Entry 8JLB (electron microscopy, 2.36 A resolution); this record covers chains A and J of the 10 polymer chains in the assembly.

== Chain A ==
Protein: Histone H3.2
Organism: Homo sapiens
UniProtKB: Q71DI3 (H32_HUMAN); residues 1-135 here correspond to UniProt positions 2-136 (UniProt number = residue number + 1)
Sequence (135 residues; row label = number of the first residue in the row):
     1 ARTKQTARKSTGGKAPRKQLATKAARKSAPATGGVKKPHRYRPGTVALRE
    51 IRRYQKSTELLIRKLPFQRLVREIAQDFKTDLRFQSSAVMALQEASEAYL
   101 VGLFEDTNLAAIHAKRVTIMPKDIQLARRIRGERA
Not modelled in the structure: 1-38, 134-135
Differences from the reference sequence: engineered mutation Ala110 (Cys111 in Q71DI3)

== Chain J ==
Molecule: 145-nt DNA strand
Organism: synthetic construct
Sequence (145 nucleotides; each row starts with the number of its first residue; numbers below 1 keep their minus sign (DA-72 is residue -72)):
   -72 ATCGATGTATATATCTGACACGTGCCTGGAGACTAGGGAGTAATCCCCTT
   -22 GGCGGTTAAAACGCGGGGGACAGCGCGTACGTGCGTTTAAGCGGTGCTAG
    28 AGCTGTCTACGACCAATTGAGCGGCCTCGGCACCGGGATTCTGAT

== Interface between chain A and chain J ==
Residue-residue contacts (24):
  Arg40(A) with DG8(J), base contact; DT9(J), hydrogen bond to the base; DG10(J), sugar contact
  Tyr41(A) with DT-67(J), hydrogen bond to the sugar; DT9(J), sugar contact; DG10(J), hydrogen bond to the phosphate
  Pro43(A) with DG8(J), phosphate contact; DT9(J), phosphate contact
  Gly44(A) with DG8(J), phosphate contact; DT9(J), hydrogen bond to the phosphate
  Thr45(A) with DT9(J), phosphate contact
  Val46(A) with DT9(J), hydrogen bond to the phosphate; DG10(J), phosphate contact
  Ala47(A) with DT9(J), hydrogen bond to the phosphate
  Arg49(A) with DG-66(J), sugar contact; DT-65(J), salt bridge to the phosphate
  Arg63(A) with DA17(J), phosphate contact; DG18(J), phosphate contact
  Lys64(A) with DG18(J), hydrogen bond to the phosphate
  Leu65(A) with DA17(J), sugar contact; DG18(J), hydrogen bond to the phosphate
  Pro66(A) with DA17(J), phosphate contact
  Arg69(A) with DA17(J), salt bridge to the phosphate
  Arg83(A) with DG27(J), sugar contact
Interface residues without a listed pair, chain A (17 interface residues in all): His39, Arg42, Lys56
Interface residues without a listed pair, chain J (13 interface residues in all): DG-69, DA-68, DA-64, DA26

== Overview ==
The interface between chain A and chain J involves 17 residues on one side and 13 on the other; the contacts
include 8 hydrogen bonds and 2 salt bridges. Among the polar pairs are Arg40(A)-DT9(J), Tyr41(A)-DT-67(J) and
Tyr41(A)-DG10(J).
Chain A is Histone H3.2 (Homo sapiens) and chain J is a 145-nt DNA strand (synthetic construct); the
structure, Cryo-EM structure of the 145 bp human nucleosome containing H3.2 C110A mutant, was determined by
electron microscopy, deposited together with 8JL9, 8JLA and 8JLD.
